2NOZ - chains C and A of the 3 polymer chains in the assembly; structure by X-ray diffraction, 2.43 A resolution.

== Chain C ==
Molecule: 15-nt DNA strand
Sequence (15 nucleotides; numbered 16 to 30; the number before each row is that of its first residue):
    16 GCGTCCAGGT CTACC
Disordered / not traced: 16, 29-30
Modified / non-standard residues: 8OG (8-oxo-2'-deoxy-guanosine-5'-monophosphate) at position 23
Bound ions: Ca2+: DC26 (shared with Cys-241(A), Leu-243(A), Val-246(A) of chain A)

== Chain A ==
Protein: N-glycosylase/DNA lyase
Source organism: Homo sapiens
Notes: EC 3.2.2.-, 4.2.99.18; fragment: 8-oxoguanine DNA glycosylase, DNA-(apurinic or apyrimidinic site) lyase
Reference sequence: O15527 (OGG1_HUMAN); numbering as in UniProt (aligned over 12-327)
Chain sequence (325 residues; row label = number of the first residue in the row):
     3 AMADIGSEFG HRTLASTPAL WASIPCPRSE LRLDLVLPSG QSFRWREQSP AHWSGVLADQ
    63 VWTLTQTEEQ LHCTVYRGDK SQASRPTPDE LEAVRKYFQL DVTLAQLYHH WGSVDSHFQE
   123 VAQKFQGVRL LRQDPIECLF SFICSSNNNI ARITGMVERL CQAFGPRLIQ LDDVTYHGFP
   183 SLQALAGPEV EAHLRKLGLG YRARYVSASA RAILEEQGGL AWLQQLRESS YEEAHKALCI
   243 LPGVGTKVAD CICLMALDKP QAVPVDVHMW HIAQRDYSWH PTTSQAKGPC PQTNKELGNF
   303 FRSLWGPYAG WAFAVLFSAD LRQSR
Disordered / not traced: 3-8, 80-82, 286-287, 324-327
Sequence notes: cloning artifact (3-11); engineered mutation Cys-292 (Ser in O15527), Phe-315 (Gln in O15527)
Bound ions: Ca2+: Cys-241, Leu-243, Val-246 (shared with DC26(C) of chain C)

== Chain C / chain A interface ==
Residue-residue contacts - 35 pairs, chain C then chain A:
  DA22(C) / Asn-149(A)  hydrogen bond to the base
  DA22(C) / Asn-150(A)  sugar contact
  DA22(C) / Asn-151(A)  phosphate contact
  DA22(C) / Val-269(A)  phosphate contact
  8OG_23(C) / Gly-42(A)  base contact
  8OG_23(C) / Gln-43(A)  base contact
  8OG_23(C) / Phe-144(A)  base contact
  8OG_23(C) / Asn-150(A)  sugar contact
  8OG_23(C) / Asn-151(A)  phosphate contact
  8OG_23(C) / Ile-152(A)  hydrogen bond to the phosphate
  8OG_23(C) / Ile-155(A)  base contact
  8OG_23(C) / Lys-249(A)  hydrogen bond to the base
  8OG_23(C) / Met-257(A)  base contact
  8OG_23(C) / Pro-266(A)  base contact
  8OG_23(C) / Asp-268(A)  sugar contact
  8OG_23(C) / His-270(A)  salt bridge to the phosphate
  8OG_23(C) / Phe-319(A)  base contact
  DG24(C) / Ser-148(A)  sugar contact
  DG24(C) / Asn-149(A)  hydrogen bond to the sugar
  DG24(C) / Asn-150(A)  phosphate contact
  DG24(C) / Tyr-203(A)  hydrogen bond to the base
  DG24(C) / Lys-249(A)  phosphate contact
  DG24(C) / Val-250(A)  phosphate contact
  DG24(C) / Asp-268(A)  phosphate contact
  DG24(C) / Val-269(A)  phosphate contact
  DT25(C) / Gly-245(A)  phosphate contact
  DT25(C) / Val-246(A)  phosphate contact
  DT25(C) / Gly-247(A)  hydrogen bond to the phosphate
  DT25(C) / Thr-248(A)  hydrogen bond to the phosphate
  DT25(C) / Lys-249(A)  hydrogen bond to the phosphate
  DT25(C) / Val-250(A)  hydrogen bond to the phosphate
  DC26(C) / Tyr-207(A)  sugar contact
  DC26(C) / Pro-244(A)  phosphate contact
  DC26(C) / Gly-245(A)  hydrogen bond to the phosphate
  DC26(C) / Val-246(A)  phosphate contact
Interface residues without a listed pair, chain A (31 interface residues in all): Ser-41, Phe-45, Ser-147, Leu-243, Ala-251, Cys-253, Phe-315

== Overview ==
The interface between chain C and chain A involves 5 residues on one side and 31 on the other, with 10
hydrogen bonds and 1 salt bridge. Polar pairs include DA22(C)/Asn-149(A), 8OG_23(C)/Lys-249(A) and
DG24(C)/Tyr-203(A). Cys-241(A), Leu-243(A), Val-246(A) and DC26(C) form the Ca2+ site.
Chain C is a 15-nt DNA strand and chain A is N-glycosylase/DNA lyase (Homo sapiens); the structure, Structure
of Q315F human 8-oxoguanine glycosylase distal crosslink to 8-oxoguanine DNA, was determined by X-ray
diffraction (same publication as 2NOB, 2NOE, 2NOF, 2NOH, 2NOI and 2NOL).
